Entry 2F59 (X-ray diffraction, 2.30 A resolution); this record covers chains A and E of the 5 polymer chains in the assembly.

Chain A (and E):
Protein: 6,7-dimethyl-8-ribityllumazine synthase 1
Source organism: Brucella abortus
Notes: EC 2.5.1.78; chain E of this document is another copy of the same molecule, construct and numbering; everything in this record applies to it too
UniProtKB: Q57DY1 (RISB1_BRUAB); numbering as in UniProt (aligned over 1-157)
Chain sequence (157 residues; numbered 1 to 157; the number before each row is that of its first residue):
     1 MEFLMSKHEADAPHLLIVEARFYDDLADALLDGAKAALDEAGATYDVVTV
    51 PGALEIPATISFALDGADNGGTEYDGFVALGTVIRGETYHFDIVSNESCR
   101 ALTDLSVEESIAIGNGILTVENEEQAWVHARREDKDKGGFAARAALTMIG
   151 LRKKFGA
Disordered / not traced: 1-11
Curated features (UniProtKB/Swiss-Prot):
  - active site: His90 (Proton donor)
  - binding site (5-amino-6-(D-ribitylamino)uracil): Phe22, Ala53 to Glu55, Thr82 to Ile84, Asn115, Lys137
  - binding site ((2S)-2-hydroxy-3-oxobutyl phosphate): Glu87, Thr88, His129
Bound ions: Ca2+ site 1: Ala67, Glu73 (shared with Ala67(E), Glu73(E) of chain E); Ca2+ site 2 near Glu124 (its only coordinating residue here)
Residues lining bound ligands:
  - 5-Nitro-6- (INI; 5-nitro-6-ribityl-amino-2,4(1h,3h)-pyrimidinedione), molecule 1: Ala20, Phe22, Tyr23, Pro51, Gly52, Ala53, Leu54, Glu55, Thr82, Val83, Ile84, His90, Phe91, Val94
  - 5-Nitro-6- (INI), molecule 2: Ile113, Gly114, Asn115, Lys137, Phe140, Ala141, Ala144
From the paper describing this entry:
  - binding site for 5-Nitro-6-: Phe22, Tyr23, Gly52 to Glu55, Thr82 to Val94, Asn115 to Leu118, Lys137, Phe140
  - catalytic residues: His90 (citing earlier work)

Chain A / chain E interface:
Contacting residue pairs (56; chain A residue first):
  Leu16(A) - Phe155(E)  hydrophobic
  Phe22(A) - Phe140(E)  hydrophobic
  Val48(A) - Leu151(E)  hydrophobic
  Val48(A) - Phe155(E)  hydrophobic
  Thr49(A) - Leu151(E)
  Val50(A) - Leu151(E)  hydrophobic
  Pro51(A) - Phe140(E)
  Pro51(A) - Ala144(E)  hydrophobic
  Pro51(A) - Thr147(E)
  Leu54(A) - Thr103(E)
  Leu54(A) - Asn115(E)
  Glu55(A) - Met148(E)
  Pro57(A) - Thr103(E)
  Pro57(A) - Val107(E)  hydrophobic
  Ala58(A) - Ser106(E)
  Ala58(A) - Val107(E)
  Ala58(A) - Met148(E)  hydrophobic
  Thr59(A) - Met148(E)
  Ser61(A) - Val107(E)  hydrogen bond (side chain-backbone)
  Ser61(A) - Ser110(E)  hydrogen bond
  Phe62(A) - Ser110(E)
  Phe62(A) - Ile111(E)
  Phe62(A) - Met148(E)
  Phe62(A) - Arg152(E)
  Phe62(A) - Phe155(E)
  Phe62(A) - Ala157(E)
  Ala63(A) - Phe155(E)  hydrophobic
  Asp65(A) - Ser110(E)  hydrogen bond
  Asp65(A) - Ala157(E)
  Gly66(A) - Phe155(E)
  Gly66(A) - Gly156(E)
  Gly66(A) - Ala157(E)
  Asn69(A) - Gly156(E)
  Asn69(A) - Ala157(E)
  Tyr74(A) - Phe155(E)
  Glu87(A) - Glu121(E)
  Thr88(A) - Thr119(E)
  Thr88(A) - Val120(E)
  Thr88(A) - Gln125(E)  hydrogen bond
  Thr88(A) - His129(E)
  Tyr89(A) - Arg85(E)  hydrogen bond
  Tyr89(A) - Asp92(E)
  Tyr89(A) - Thr119(E)
  Tyr89(A) - Glu121(E)
  His90(A) - Ile117(E)  hydrogen bond (side chain-backbone)
  His90(A) - Thr119(E)  hydrogen bond (backbone-backbone)
  His90(A) - Lys137(E)  hydrogen bond
  Ile93(A) - Ser95(E)
  Ile93(A) - Asn96(E)
  Ile93(A) - Cys99(E)  hydrophobic
  Glu97(A) - Arg100(E)
  Glu97(A) - Thr103(E)
  Arg100(A) - Arg100(E)
  Arg100(A) - Asp104(E)  salt bridge
  Ala101(A) - Thr103(E)
  Leu105(A) - Val107(E)  hydrophobic
Interface residues without a listed pair, chain E (32 interface residues in all): Ala112, Ile113, Leu118

In short:
27 residues of chain A and 32 residues of chain E are in contact; the contacts include 8 hydrogen bonds and 1
salt bridge. Polar pairs include Arg100(A)-Asp104(E), Ser61(A)-Val107(E) and Ser61(A)-Ser110(E). Chain A binds
5-Nitro-6-. From the paper: the catalytic residue His90(A); a binding site for 5-Nitro-6- at Phe22(A),
Tyr23(A) and Gly52(A) among others.
Both chains are 6,7-dimethyl-8-ribityllumazine synthase 1 (Brucella abortus). Entry 2F59 (Lumazine synthase
RibH1 from Brucella abortus (Gene BruAb1_0785, Swiss-Prot entry Q57DY1) complexed with inhibitor
5-Nitro-6-(D-Ribitylamino)-2,4(1H,3H) Pyrimidinedione) was determined by X-ray diffraction, deposited together
with 2I0F, 2O6H and 2OBX.
